Entry 5JNR (X-ray diffraction, 2.00 A resolution); this record covers chain A.

== Chain A ==
Protein: Low molecular weight phosphotyrosine protein phosphatase
Source organism: Homo sapiens
Notes: EC 3.1.3.48
UniProt: P24666 (PPAC_HUMAN); residues 0-157 here correspond to UniProt positions 1-158 (UniProt number = residue number + 1)
Sequence (160 residues; numbered -2 to 157; the number before each row is that of its first residue; numbers below 1 keep their minus sign (Gly-2 is residue -2)):
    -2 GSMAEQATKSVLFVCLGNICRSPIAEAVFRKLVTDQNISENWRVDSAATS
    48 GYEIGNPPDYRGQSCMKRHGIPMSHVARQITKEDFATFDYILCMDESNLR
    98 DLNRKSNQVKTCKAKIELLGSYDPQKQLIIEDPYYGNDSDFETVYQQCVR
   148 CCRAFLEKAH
Not modelled in the structure: -2 to 3
Construct notes: expression tag (-2 to -1)
Swiss-Prot annotation at these positions:
  - active site: Cys12 (Nucleophile), Arg18, Asp129 (Proton donor)
  - modified residue: Ala1 (N-acetylalanine), Tyr131 (Phosphotyrosine), Tyr132 (Phosphotyrosine)

== In short ==
From UniProt: 3 active-site residues.
Chain A is Low molecular weight phosphotyrosine protein phosphatase (Homo sapiens); the structure, Crystal
structure of human low molecular weight protein tyrosine phosphatase (LMPTP) type A, was determined by X-ray
diffraction (same publication as 5JNS, 5JNT, 5JNU, 5JNV and 5JNW).
